PDB entry 3GZN | X-ray diffraction, 3.00 A resolution | chains B and I of the 3 polymer chains in the assembly

# Chain B
Molecule: NEDD8-activating enzyme E1 catalytic subunit
Organism: Homo sapiens
Notes: EC 6.3.2.-
UniProt: Q8TBC4 (UBA3_HUMAN); residue numbers follow UniProt; this construct covers 1-463
Amino-acid sequence (463 residues; row label = number of the first residue in the row):
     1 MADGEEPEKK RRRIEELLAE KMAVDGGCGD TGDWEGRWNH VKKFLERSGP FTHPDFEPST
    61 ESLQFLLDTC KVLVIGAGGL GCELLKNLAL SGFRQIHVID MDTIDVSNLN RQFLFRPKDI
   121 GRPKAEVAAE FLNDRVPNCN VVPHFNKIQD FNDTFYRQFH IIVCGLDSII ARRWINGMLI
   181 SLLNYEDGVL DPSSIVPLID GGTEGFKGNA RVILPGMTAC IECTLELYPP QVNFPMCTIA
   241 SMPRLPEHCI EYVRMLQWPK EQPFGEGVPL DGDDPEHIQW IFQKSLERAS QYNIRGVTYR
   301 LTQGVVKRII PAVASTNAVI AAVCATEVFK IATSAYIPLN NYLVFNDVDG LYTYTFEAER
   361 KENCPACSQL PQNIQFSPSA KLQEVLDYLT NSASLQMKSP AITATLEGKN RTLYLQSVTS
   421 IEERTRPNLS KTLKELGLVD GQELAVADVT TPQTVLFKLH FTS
Not modelled in the structure: 1-32, 432, 463
Ion coordination: Zn2+: Cys220, Cys223, Cys364, Cys367
Small-molecule neighbours: NEDD8 (B39; [(1S,2S,4R)-4-{4-[(1S)-2,3-dihydro-1H-inden-1-ylamino]-7H-pyrrolo[2,3-d]pyrimidin-7-yl}-2-hydroxycyclopentyl]methyl sulfamate): Gly76, Ala77, Gly78, Gly79, Ile99, Asp100, Met101, Asp102, Arg111, Gln112, Lys124, Asn146, Lys147, Ile148, Gln149, Gly165, Leu166, Asp167, Ile170, Ala171, Trp174, Val449
Swiss-Prot annotation at these positions:
  - region: His53 to Cys70 (Interaction with UBE2M N-terminus), Arg157 to Ile161 (Interaction with UBE2M N-terminus), Pro192 to Met217 (Interaction with UBE2M N-terminus), Leu227 to Pro229 (Interaction with NEDD8), Met242 to His248 (Interaction with NAE1), Tyr292 to Arg295 (Interaction with NAE1), Ile331 to Pro338 (Interaction with UBE2M N-terminus), Tyr352 to Glu357 (Interaction with NEDD8)
  - active site: Cys237 (Glycyl thioester intermediate)
  - site: Arg211 (Determines specificity for NEDD8)
  - modified residue: Ala2 (N-acetylalanine)
  - mutagenesis: Phe65 (F65G: Reduces affinity for UBE2M), Ile148 (I148A: No effect on NEDD8 adenylation), His160 to Ile161 (Reduces affinity for UBE2M), Asp167 (D167A: Abolishes NEDD8 adenylation), Pro192 (P192A: Reduces affinity for UBE2M; when associated with A-195 and A-197), Ile195 (I195A: Reduces affinity for UBE2M; when associated with A-192 and A-197), Pro197 (P197A: Reduces affinity for UBE2M; when associated with A-192 and A-195), Arg211 (R211Q: Abolishes specificity for NEDD8), Leu214 (L214A: Reduces affinity for UBE2M; when associated with A-217), Met217 (M217A: Reduces affinity for UBE2M; when associated with A-214), Leu227 to Tyr228 (Strongly reduces NEDD8 adenylation), Cys237 (C237S: Abolishes thioester intermediate formation), 12 further mutagenesis entries in UniProt

# Chain I
Molecule: NEDD8
Organism: Homo sapiens
UniProt: Q15843 (NEDD8_HUMAN); residues 1-76 here = UniProt positions 1-76
Amino-acid sequence (82 residues; each row starts with the number of its first residue; numbers below 1 keep their minus sign (His-5 is residue -5)):
    -5 HHHHHHMLIK VKTLTGKEIE IDIEPTDKVE RIKERVEEKE GIPPQQQRLI YSGKQMNDEK
    55 TAADYKILGG SVLHLVLALR GG
Not modelled in the structure: -5 to -3
Covalent attachments: NEDD8 (B39) linked to Gly76
Sequence notes: expression tag (-5 to 0)
Swiss-Prot annotation at these positions:
  - region: Val70 to Ala72 (Interaction with UBE1C)
  - site (Interaction with UBE1C): Leu8, Ile44
  - modified residue: Gln40 (Microbial infection: Deamidated glutamine), Lys48 (N6-acetyllysine)
  - cross-link: Gly76 (Glycyl lysine isopeptide (Gly-Lys) (interchain with K-? in acceptor proteins))
  - mutagenesis: Thr7 to Thr9 (Decreased interaction with B.pseudomallei Cif protein, leading to decreased deamidation), Lys11 (K11A: Decreased interaction with B.pseudomallei Cif protein, leading to decreased deamidation), Glu31 (E31Q: Decreased interaction with B.pseudomallei Cif protein, leading to slightly decreased deamidation), Gln40 (Q40E: Impaired ability to activate cullin-RING-based E3 ubiquitin-protein ligase complexes), His68 (H68A: Decreased interaction with B.pseudomallei Cif protein, leading to slightly decreased deamidation), Ala72 (A72R: Prevents adenylation by UBE1C)

# Chain B / chain I interface
Contacting residue pairs (56; chain B residue first):
  Gly79(B) - Gly76(I)
  Leu80(B) - Gly76(I)  hydrogen bond (backbone-backbone)
  Gly165(B) - Gly76(I)
  Leu166(B) - Arg74(I)
  Leu166(B) - Gly75(I)
  Leu166(B) - Gly76(I)  hydrogen bond (backbone-backbone)
  Asp167(B) - Arg74(I)
  Asp167(B) - Gly75(I)
  Ser168(B) - Arg74(I)  hydrogen bond (backbone-backbone)
  Arg172(B) - Leu73(I)
  Arg172(B) - Arg74(I)  hydrogen bond (side chain-backbone)
  Arg172(B) - Gly75(I)
  Gly202(B) - Leu73(I)
  Gly202(B) - Gly75(I)
  Thr203(B) - Leu73(I)
  Thr203(B) - Gly75(I)  hydrogen bond (backbone-backbone)
  Thr203(B) - Gly76(I)
  Glu204(B) - Leu73(I)
  Glu204(B) - Arg74(I)  hydrogen bond (side chain-backbone)
  Lys207(B) - Leu8(I)
  Lys207(B) - Leu73(I)
  Gly208(B) - Leu73(I)
  Asn209(B) - Ala72(I)
  Asn209(B) - Leu73(I)
  Glu226(B) - Arg42(I)  hydrogen bond (backbone-side chain)
  Leu227(B) - Arg42(I)
  Leu227(B) - Val70(I)  hydrophobic
  Leu227(B) - Leu71(I)
  Leu227(B) - Ala72(I)  hydrogen bond (backbone-backbone)
  Tyr228(B) - Arg42(I)  hydrogen bond (backbone-side chain)
  Tyr228(B) - Ala72(I)
  Tyr228(B) - Leu73(I)
  Pro229(B) - Arg42(I)
  Pro229(B) - Leu71(I)
  Pro229(B) - Ala72(I)
  Pro230(B) - Gln39(I)
  Pro230(B) - Arg42(I)
  Tyr342(B) - Leu71(I)  hydrogen bond (side chain-backbone)
  Tyr342(B) - Ala72(I)
  Val344(B) - Leu8(I)  hydrophobic
  Asn346(B) - Leu8(I)  hydrogen bond (side chain-backbone)
  Asn346(B) - Thr9(I)
  Tyr352(B) - Lys6(I)
  Tyr352(B) - Thr7(I)
  Tyr352(B) - Leu8(I)
  Tyr352(B) - Thr9(I)
  Tyr352(B) - Gly10(I)
  Tyr352(B) - His68(I)
  Tyr354(B) - His68(I)  hydrogen bond
  Tyr354(B) - Val70(I)  hydrophobic
  Phe356(B) - Ile44(I)  hydrophobic
  Phe356(B) - Val70(I)  hydrophobic
  Glu357(B) - Gly47(I)
  Ala358(B) - Gly47(I)
  Glu359(B) - Gly47(I)  hydrogen bond (backbone-backbone)
  Glu359(B) - Lys48(I)
Also at the interface, not in a pair above, chain B (32 interface residues in all): Gly78, Gly81, Ile310, Asn317, Asp349
Also at the interface, not in a pair above, chain I (19 interface residues in all): Gln40

# Summary
Chain B and chain I form an interface of 32 and 19 residues respectively; the contacts include 13 hydrogen
bonds. Among the polar pairs are Arg172(B)-Arg74(I), Glu204(B)-Arg74(I) and Glu226(B)-Arg42(I). Ligands of
chain B: NEDD8. Covalently linked NEDD8: at Gly76(I).
Chain B is NEDD8-activating enzyme E1 catalytic subunit and chain I is NEDD8, both from Homo sapiens; the
structure, Structure of NEDD8-activating enzyme in complex with NEDD8 and MLN4924, was determined by X-ray
diffraction.
